PDB entry 8Y3F | electron microscopy, 4.54 A resolution (low resolution: residue-level contacts below are approximate; hydrogen-bond / salt-bridge calls are withheld) | chains F and I of the 16 polymer chains in the assembly

== Chain F ==
Molecule: Histone H4
From: Homo sapiens
Reference sequence: P62805 (H4_HUMAN); residues 0-102 here correspond to UniProt positions 1-103 (UniProt number = residue number + 1)
Sequence (106 residues; numbered -3 to 102; the number before each row is that of its first residue; numbers below 1 keep their minus sign (Gly-3 is residue -3)):
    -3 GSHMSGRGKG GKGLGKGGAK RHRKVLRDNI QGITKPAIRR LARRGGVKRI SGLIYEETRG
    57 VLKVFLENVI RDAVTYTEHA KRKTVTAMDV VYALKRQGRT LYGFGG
Not modelled in the structure: -3 to 22, 102
Construct notes: expression tag (-3 to -1)
Swiss-Prot annotation at these positions:
  - DNA-binding region: Lys16 to Lys20
  - modified residue: Ser1 (N-acetylserine), Arg3 (Asymmetric dimethylarginine), Lys5 (N6-(2-hydroxyisobutyryl)lysine), Lys8 (N6-(2-hydroxyisobutyryl)lysine), Lys12 (N6-(2-hydroxyisobutyryl)lysine), Lys16 (N6-(2-hydroxyisobutyryl)lysine), Lys20 (N6,N6,N6-trimethyllysine), Lys31 (N6-(2-hydroxyisobutyryl)lysine), Lys44 (N6-(2-hydroxyisobutyryl)lysine), Ser47 (Phosphoserine), Tyr51 (Phosphotyrosine), Lys59 (N6-(2-hydroxyisobutyryl)lysine), Lys77 (N6-(2-hydroxyisobutyryl)lysine), Lys79 (N6-(2-hydroxyisobutyryl)lysine), Thr80 (Phosphothreonine), Tyr88 (Phosphotyrosine), Lys91 (N6-(2-hydroxyisobutyryl)lysine)
  - cross-link (Glycyl lysine isopeptide (Lys-Gly)): Lys12 (interchain with G-Cter in SUMO2), Lys20 (interchain with G-Cter in SUMO2), Lys31 (interchain with G-Cter in SUMO2), Lys59 (interchain with G-Cter in SUMO2), Lys79 (interchain with G-Cter in SUMO2), Lys91 (interchain with G-Cter in SUMO2)

== Chain I ==
Molecule: 250-nt DNA strand
Sequence (250 nucleotides; numbered 1 to 250; the number before each row is that of its first residue):
     1 ATCGGATGTA TATATCTGAC ACGTGCCTGG AGACTAGGGA GTAATCCCCT TGGCGGTTAA
    61 AACGCGGGGG ACAGCGCGTA CGTGCGTTTA AGCGGTGCTA GAGCTGTCTA CGACCAATTG
   121 AGCTCGAGCC TGGAGACTAG GGAGTAATCC CCTTGGCGGT TAAAACGCGG GGGACAGCGC
   181 GTACGTGCGT TTAAGCGGTG CTAGAGCTGT CTACGACCAA TTGAGCGGCC TCGGCACCGG
   241 GATTCTCGAT

== Interface between chain F and chain I ==
Pairs across the interface - 13 pairs, chain F then chain I:
  Arg23(F) with DC207(I)
  Lys44(F) with DT83(I)
  Arg45(F) with DG82(I); DT83(I)
  Ile46(F) with DG82(I)
  Ser47(F) with DG82(I)
  Gly48(F) with DG82(I)
  Tyr51(F) with DT83(I)
  Arg78(F) with DG103(I)
  Lys79(F) with DA102(I); DG103(I)
  Thr80(F) with DA102(I); DG103(I)
Other interface residues (no listed pair), chain F (13 interface residues in all): Arg35, Arg39, Lys77
Other interface residues (no listed pair), chain I (7 interface residues in all): DG84, DC104

== Summary ==
13 residues of chain F face 7 of chain I across their interface. UniProt lists a DNA-binding region on chain
F.
Here chain F is Histone H4 (Homo sapiens) and chain I is a 250-nt DNA strand. Entry 8Y3F (Cryo-EM structure of
the overlapping di-nucleosome (intermediate form1)) was determined by electron microscopy (same publication as
8Y3C, 8Y3D and 8Y3E).
